2JAJ - chain A; structure by X-ray diffraction, 2.00 A resolution.

Chain A:
Molecule: Ng, ng-dimethylarginine dimethylaminohydrolase 1
From: Homo sapiens
Notes: EC 3.5.3.18
UniProtKB: O94760 (DDAH1_HUMAN); numbering as in UniProt (aligned over 1-284)
Chain sequence (289 residues; each row starts with the number of its first residue; numbers below 1 keep their minus sign (Gly-4 is residue -4)):
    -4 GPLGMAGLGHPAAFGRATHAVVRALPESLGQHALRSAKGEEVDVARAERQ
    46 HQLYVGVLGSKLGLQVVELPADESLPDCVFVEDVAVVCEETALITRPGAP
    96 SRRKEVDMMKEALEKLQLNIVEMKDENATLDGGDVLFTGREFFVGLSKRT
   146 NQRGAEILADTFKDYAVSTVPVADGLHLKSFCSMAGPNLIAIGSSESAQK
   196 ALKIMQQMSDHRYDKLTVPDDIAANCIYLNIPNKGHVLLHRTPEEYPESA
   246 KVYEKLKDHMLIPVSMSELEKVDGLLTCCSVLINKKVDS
Disordered / not traced: -4 to 7, 32-33, 282-284
Ligand contacts: L-257 (D20; n~5~-{imino[(2-methoxyethyl)amino]methyl}-L-ornithine): Leu29, Arg30, Asp72, Phe75, Glu77, Asp78, Arg97, Asp126, Gly128, His172, Lys174, Ser175, Asn220, Val267, Asp268, Gly269, Leu270, Thr272, Cys273
Curated features (UniProtKB/Swiss-Prot):
  - active site: Cys274 (Nucleophile)
  - binding site (substrate): Arg98
  - binding site (Zn(2+)): Cys274
  - modified residue: Cys274 (S-nitrosocysteine)
  - mutagenesis: Leu271 (L271G: Reduces enzyme activity about 10-fold, and affinity for asymmetric dimethylarginine about 7-fold)
From the paper describing this entry:
  - binding site for L-257: Asp72, Phe75, Asp78
  - conformationally variable residues (side-chain flip): Arg144, His172

Overview:
Ligands of chain A: L-257. From UniProt: active-site residue Cys274, substrate-binding residue Arg98,
Zn2+-binding residue Cys274 and one mutagenesis site. The paper reports a binding site for L-257 at Asp72,
Phe75 and Asp78; conformational variability at Arg144 and His172.
Chain A is Ng, ng-dimethylarginine dimethylaminohydrolase 1 (Homo sapiens); the structure, DDAH1 complexed
with L-257, was determined by X-ray diffraction, deposited together with 2JAI.
